PDB entry 2Y8Q | X-ray diffraction, 2.80 A resolution | chains B and E of the 3 polymer chains in the assembly

[Chain B]
Name: 5'-amp-activated protein kinase subunit beta-2
From: Homo sapiens
Reference sequence: O43741 (AAKB2_HUMAN); aligned to UniProt positions 187-270 over residues 187-270 (the alignment contains insertions or deletions, so no single offset holds)
Sequence (87 residues; row label = number of the first residue in the row):
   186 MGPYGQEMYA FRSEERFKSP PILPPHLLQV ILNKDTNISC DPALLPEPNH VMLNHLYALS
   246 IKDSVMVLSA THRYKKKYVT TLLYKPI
Not modelled in the structure: 186-189, 221-232
Construct notes: expression tag (186)

[Chain E]
Name: 5'-amp-activated protein kinase subunit gamma-1
From: Rattus norvegicus
Reference sequence: P80385 (AAKG1_RAT); residue numbers follow UniProt; this construct covers 1-330
Sequence (330 residues; each row starts with the number of its first residue):
     1 MESVAAESAP APENEHSQET PESNSSVYTT FMKSHRCYDL IPTSSKLVVF DTSLQVKKAF
    61 FALVTNGVRA APLWDSKKQS FVGMLTITDF INILHRYYKS ALVQIYELEE HKIETWREVY
   121 LQDSFKPLVC ISPNASLFDA VSSLIRNKIH RLPVIDPESG NTLYILTHKR ILKFLKLFIT
   181 EFPKPEFMSK SLEELQIGTY ANIAMVRTTT PVYVALGIFV QHRVSALPVV DEKGRVVDIY
   241 SKFDVINLAA EKTYNNLDVS VTKALQHRSH YFEGVLKCYL HETLEAIINR LVEAEVHRLV
   301 VVDEHDVVKG IVSLSDILQA LVLTGGEKKP
Not modelled in the structure: 1-22, 327-330
Curated features (UniProtKB/Swiss-Prot):
  - motif: Leu137 to Glu158 (AMPK pseudosubstrate)
  - binding site (ADP): Arg69, Met84 to Asp89, Val129, His150, Arg151, Lys169, Ser241 to Asp244, Arg268, Leu276, His297, Arg298
  - binding site (AMP): Arg69, Met84 to Asp89, Val129, His150, Arg151, Lys169, Thr199, Ala204, Ser225, Ala226, Ser241 to Asp244, Arg268, Leu276, His297, Arg298, Ser313 to Asp316
  - binding site (ATP): Arg69, Met84 to Asp89, Val129, His150, Arg151, Lys169, Ser241 to Asp244, Arg268, Leu276, His297, Arg298
  - modified residue: Ser260 (Phosphoserine), Thr262 (Phosphothreonine), Ser269 (Phosphoserine)
Small-molecule neighbours:
  - ADP (adenosine-5'-diphosphate): Met84, Leu85, Thr86, Ile87, Thr88, Asp89, Pro127, Leu128, Val129, Ile149, His150, Arg151, Pro153
  - adenosine monophosphate (AMP): His150, Gly198, Thr199, Asn202, Ile203, Ala204, Val224, Ser225, Ala226, Leu227, Pro228, Ile311, Ser313, Ser315, Asp316

[Chain B / chain E interface]
Pairs across the interface - 36 pairs, chain B then chain E:
  Asp248(B) with Lys58(E), hydrogen bond (backbone-side chain)
  Tyr259(B) with Tyr38(E), hydrophobic; Pro133(E); Asp156(E); Leu163(E), hydrophobic
  Lys260(B) with Tyr38(E); Asn134(E)
  Lys261(B) with Tyr38(E), hydrogen bond (backbone-side chain)
  Lys262(B) with Tyr38(E), hydrogen bond (side chain-backbone); Ile41(E), hydrogen bond (side chain-backbone); Pro42(E); Thr43(E)
  Tyr263(B) with Thr43(E), hydrogen bond (backbone-backbone); Ser44(E); Ser45(E), hydrogen bond (backbone-backbone)
  Val264(B) with Ser45(E); Leu47(E), hydrophobic; Leu163(E)
  Thr265(B) with Ser45(E), hydrogen bond (backbone-backbone); Lys46(E); Leu47(E), hydrogen bond (backbone-backbone)
  Thr266(B) with Leu47(E); Val49(E)
  Leu267(B) with Leu47(E), hydrogen bond (backbone-backbone); Val48(E); Val49(E), hydrogen bond (backbone-backbone); Asn66(E)
  Leu268(B) with Val49(E)
  Tyr269(B) with Val48(E), hydrophobic; Val49(E), hydrogen bond (backbone-backbone); Phe50(E), hydrophobic; Asp51(E), hydrogen bond (backbone-backbone); Leu54(E), hydrophobic; Ala62(E), hydrophobic; Asn66(E), hydrogen bond
  Pro271(B) with Ser53(E)
Other interface residues (no listed pair), chain B (15 interface residues in all): Asp220, Lys270
Other interface residues (no listed pair), chain E (23 interface residues in all): Asp39, Thr65

[In short]
15 residues of chain B and 23 residues of chain E are in contact, with 13 hydrogen bonds. Among the polar
pairs are Asp248(B)-Lys58(E), Lys261(B)-Tyr38(E) and Lys262(B)-Tyr38(E). Ligands of chain E: ADP and adenosine
monophosphate.
Chain B is 5'-amp-activated protein kinase subunit beta-2 (Homo sapiens) and chain E is 5'-amp-activated
protein kinase subunit gamma-1 (Rattus norvegicus); the structure, Structure of the regulatory fragment of
mammalian AMPK in complex with one ADP, was determined by X-ray diffraction (same publication as 4CFH and
2Y8L).
